Entry 6YAG (X-ray diffraction, 2.55 A resolution); this record covers chain C.

[Chain C]
Molecule: Lipoprotein
Source organism: Streptococcus pneumoniae
Reference sequence: A0A0H2UPF3 (A0A0H2UPF3_STRPN); residues 23-332 here correspond to UniProt positions 40-349 (UniProt number = residue number + 17)
Amino-acid sequence (330 residues; numbered 3 to 332; the number before each row is that of its first residue):
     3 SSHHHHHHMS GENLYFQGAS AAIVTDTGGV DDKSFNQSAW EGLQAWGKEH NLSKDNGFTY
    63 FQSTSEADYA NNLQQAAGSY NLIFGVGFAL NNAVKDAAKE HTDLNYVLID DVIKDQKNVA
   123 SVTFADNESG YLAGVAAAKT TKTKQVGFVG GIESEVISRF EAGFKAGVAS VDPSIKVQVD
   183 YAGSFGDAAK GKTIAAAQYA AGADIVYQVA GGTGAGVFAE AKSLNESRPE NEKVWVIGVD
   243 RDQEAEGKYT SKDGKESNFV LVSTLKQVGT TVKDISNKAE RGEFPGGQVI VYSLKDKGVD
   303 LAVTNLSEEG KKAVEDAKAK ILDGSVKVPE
Construct notes: expression tag (3-22)
Bound ions: Ni2+ site 1: His-5 (shared with 1 residue of chain B); Ni2+ site 2: His-7, His-9 (shared with 1 residue of chain B); Ni2+ site 3: Glu-282 (shared with 2 residues of chain B)
Residues lining bound ligands: thymidine (THM): Asp-28, Thr-29, Gly-30, Asp-34, Ser-36, Phe-37, Asn-38, Gly-89, Phe-90, Asp-112, Val-158, Ile-159, Phe-162, Phe-187, Val-211, Ala-212, Gly-213, Gly-214, Val-241, Asp-242, Lys-268

[Overview]
Bound to chain C: thymidine. The Ni2+ site 2 is built by His-7 and His-9.
Chain C is Lipoprotein (Streptococcus pneumoniae); the structure, Crystal structure of PnrA from S. pneumoniae
in complex with thymidine, was determined by X-ray diffraction (same publication as 6Y9U, 6YA3 and 6YA4).
